1F4A - chains B and C of the 4 polymer chains in the assembly; structure by X-ray diffraction, 2.80 A resolution.

[Chain B (and C)]
Molecule: Beta-galactosidase
From: Escherichia coli
Notes: EC 3.2.1.23; chain C of this document is another copy of the same molecule, construct and numbering; everything in this record applies to it too
UniProtKB: P00722 (BGAL_ECOLI); residue numbers follow UniProt; this construct covers 3-1023
Sequence (1021 residues; numbered 3 to 1023; the number before each row is that of its first residue):
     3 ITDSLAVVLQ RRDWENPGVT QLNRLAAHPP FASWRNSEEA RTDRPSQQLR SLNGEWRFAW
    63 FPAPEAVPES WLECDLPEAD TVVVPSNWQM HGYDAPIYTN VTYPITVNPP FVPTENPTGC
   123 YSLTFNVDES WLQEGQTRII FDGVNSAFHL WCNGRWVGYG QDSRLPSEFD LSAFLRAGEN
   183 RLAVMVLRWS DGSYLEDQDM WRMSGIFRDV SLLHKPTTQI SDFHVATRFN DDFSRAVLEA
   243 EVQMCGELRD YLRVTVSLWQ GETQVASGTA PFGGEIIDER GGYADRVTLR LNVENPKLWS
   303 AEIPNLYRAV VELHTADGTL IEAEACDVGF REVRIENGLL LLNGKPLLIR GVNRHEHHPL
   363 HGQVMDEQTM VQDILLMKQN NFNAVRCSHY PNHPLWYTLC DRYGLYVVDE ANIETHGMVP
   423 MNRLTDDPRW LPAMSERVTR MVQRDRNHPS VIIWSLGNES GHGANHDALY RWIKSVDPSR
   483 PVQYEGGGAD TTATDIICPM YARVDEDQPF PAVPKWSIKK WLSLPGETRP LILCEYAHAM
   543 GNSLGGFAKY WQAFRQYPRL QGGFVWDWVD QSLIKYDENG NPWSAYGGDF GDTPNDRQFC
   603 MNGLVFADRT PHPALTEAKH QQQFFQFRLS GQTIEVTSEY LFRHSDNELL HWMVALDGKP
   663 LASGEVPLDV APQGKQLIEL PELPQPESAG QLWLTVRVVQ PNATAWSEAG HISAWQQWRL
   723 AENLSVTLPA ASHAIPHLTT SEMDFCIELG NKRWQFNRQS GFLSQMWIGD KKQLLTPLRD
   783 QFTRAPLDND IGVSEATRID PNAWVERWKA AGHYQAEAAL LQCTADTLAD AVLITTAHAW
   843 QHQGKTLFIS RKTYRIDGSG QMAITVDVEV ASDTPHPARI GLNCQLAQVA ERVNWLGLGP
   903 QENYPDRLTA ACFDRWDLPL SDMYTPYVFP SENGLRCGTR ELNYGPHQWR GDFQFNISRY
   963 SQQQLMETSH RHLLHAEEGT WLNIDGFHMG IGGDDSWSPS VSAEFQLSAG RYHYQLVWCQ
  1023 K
Ion coordination: Mg2+ site 1: Asp15, Asn18, Val21, Gln163, Asp193; Mg2+ site 2: Asn102, Glu416, His418, Glu461

[Chain B / chain C interface]
Residue-residue contacts (79; chain B residue first):
  Val9(B) - Val9(C)  hydrophobic
  Arg13(B) - Arg13(C)
  Arg13(B) - Asp15(C)  salt bridge
  Arg13(B) - Leu24(C)
  Asp15(B) - Arg13(C)  salt bridge
  Gly20(B) - Gly20(C)
  Val21(B) - Val21(C)  hydrophobic
  Gln23(B) - Arg431(C)
  Leu24(B) - Arg13(C)
  Arg26(B) - Arg431(C)  hydrogen bond (backbone-side chain)
  Leu27(B) - Arg431(C)
  Ala28(B) - Arg431(C)
  Ile278(B) - Ala514(C)
  Ile279(B) - Pro422(C)  hydrophobic
  Ile279(B) - Asn424(C)
  Ile279(B) - Ala514(C)
  Asp280(B) - Pro422(C)
  Asp280(B) - Met423(C)  hydrogen bond (side chain-backbone)
  Asp280(B) - Asn424(C)  hydrogen bond (side chain-backbone)
  Glu281(B) - Met423(C)
  Glu281(B) - Val515(C)
  Arg282(B) - His418(C)  hydrogen bond (side chain-backbone)
  Arg282(B) - Gly419(C)  hydrogen bond (side chain-backbone)
  Arg282(B) - Met420(C)  hydrogen bond (side chain-backbone)
  Arg282(B) - Val421(C)
  Arg282(B) - Pro422(C)
  Arg282(B) - Met423(C)
  Gly283(B) - Pro422(C)
  Gly284(B) - Val421(C)
  Gly284(B) - Pro422(C)
  Tyr285(B) - Pro422(C)  hydrophobic
  Tyr285(B) - Asn424(C)  hydrogen bond
  Tyr285(B) - Arg425(C)  hydrogen bond (side chain-backbone)
  Asp287(B) - Arg425(C)  salt bridge
  His418(B) - Arg282(C)  hydrogen bond (backbone-side chain)
  Gly419(B) - Arg282(C)  hydrogen bond (backbone-side chain)
  Met420(B) - Arg282(C)  hydrogen bond (backbone-side chain)
  Val421(B) - Arg282(C)
  Val421(B) - Gly284(C)
  Pro422(B) - Ile279(C)  hydrophobic
  Pro422(B) - Asp280(C)
  Pro422(B) - Gly283(C)
  Pro422(B) - Gly284(C)
  Pro422(B) - Tyr285(C)  hydrophobic
  Met423(B) - Asp280(C)  hydrogen bond (backbone-side chain)
  Met423(B) - Glu281(C)
  Met423(B) - Arg282(C)
  Asn424(B) - Ile279(C)
  Asn424(B) - Asp280(C)  hydrogen bond (backbone-side chain)
  Asn424(B) - Tyr285(C)  hydrogen bond
  Arg425(B) - Tyr285(C)  hydrogen bond (backbone-side chain)
  Arg425(B) - Asp287(C)  salt bridge
  Pro430(B) - Thr441(C)
  Pro430(B) - Gln445(C)
  Arg431(B) - Gln23(C)
  Arg431(B) - Arg26(C)  hydrogen bond (side chain-backbone)
  Arg431(B) - Leu27(C)
  Arg431(B) - Ala28(C)
  Leu433(B) - Ser437(C)
  Pro434(B) - Pro434(C)  hydrophobic
  Thr441(B) - Pro430(C)
  Gln445(B) - Pro430(C)
  Ala466(B) - Trp474(C)
  Ala466(B) - Ser477(C)
  Ala466(B) - Val478(C)  hydrophobic
  Asn467(B) - Trp474(C)
  Asp469(B) - Arg473(C)
  Asp469(B) - Ser477(C)  hydrogen bond
  Ala470(B) - Ala470(C)
  Arg473(B) - Asp469(C)
  Arg473(B) - Arg473(C)
  Trp474(B) - Ala466(C)
  Trp474(B) - Asn467(C)
  Ser477(B) - Ala466(C)
  Ser477(B) - Asp469(C)  hydrogen bond
  Val478(B) - Ala466(C)  hydrophobic
  Ala514(B) - Ile278(C)
  Ala514(B) - Ile279(C)
  Val515(B) - Glu281(C)
Other interface residues (no listed pair), chain B (57 interface residues in all): Thr4, Ala8, Val10, Gln12, Asn18, Val103, Trp158, Arg288, Asp428, Ser437, Gly463, Glu487, Thr494, Pro513
Other interface residues (no listed pair), chain C (56 interface residues in all): Thr4, Ala8, Val10, Gln12, Asn18, Val103, Trp158, Arg288, Asp428, Leu433, Gly463, Thr494, Pro513

[In short]
57 residues of chain B face 56 of chain C across their interface, with 18 hydrogen bonds and 4 salt bridges.
Polar pairs include Arg13(B)-Asp15(C), Asp287(B)-Arg425(C) and Arg26(B)-Arg431(C). Asp15(B), Asn18(B),
Val21(B), Gln163(B) and Asp193(B) coordinate Mg2+ site 1.
Chain B and chain C are both Beta-galactosidase (Escherichia coli); the structure, E. coli (lacz)
beta-galactosidase (ncs constrained monomer-orthorhombic), was determined by X-ray diffraction, deposited
together with 1DP0, 1F4H and 4V41.
